PDB entry 6MWL | X-ray diffraction, 1.50 A resolution | chains A and B

== Chain A (and B) ==
Protein: Transcriptional regulator LasR
Source organism: Pseudomonas aeruginosa (strain UCBPP-PA14)
Notes: chain B of this document is another copy of the same molecule, construct and numbering; everything in this record applies to it too
UniProtKB: A0A0H2Z901 (A0A0H2Z901_PSEAB); residues -5 to 233 here correspond to UniProt positions 1-239 (UniProt number = residue number + 6)
Sequence (239 residues; row label = number of the first residue in the row; numbers below 1 keep their minus sign (Met-5 is residue -5)):
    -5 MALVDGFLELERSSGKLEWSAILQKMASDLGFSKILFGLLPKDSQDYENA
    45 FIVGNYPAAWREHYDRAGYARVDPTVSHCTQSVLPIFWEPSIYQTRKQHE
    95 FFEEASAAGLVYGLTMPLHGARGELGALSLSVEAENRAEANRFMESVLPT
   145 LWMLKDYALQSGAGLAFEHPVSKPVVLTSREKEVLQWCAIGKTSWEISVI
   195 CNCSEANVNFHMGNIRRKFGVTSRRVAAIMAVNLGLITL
Disordered / not traced: -5 to -1, 162-233 (chain B: -5 to 0, 162-233)
Ligand contacts: K5G (4-(3-bromophenoxy)-N-[(3S)-2-oxothiolan-3-yl]butanamide): Gly32, Leu33, Leu34, Tyr41, Ala44, Ile46, Tyr50, Trp54, Tyr58, Asp67, Thr69, Val70, Cys73, Trp82, Tyr87, Phe95, Ala99, Leu104, Thr109, Leu119, Gly120, Ala121, Ser123
Reported in the primary citation:
  - binding site for K5G: Leu33, Trp54
  - conformationally variable residues (side-chain flip): Arg55
  - mutagenesis - R55A, T69V, Y87F, A121W (15- to 1000-fold): decreased signaling in response to K5G

== Interface between chain A and chain B ==
Residue-residue contacts (39):
  Thr74(A) - Ala115(B)
  Gln75(A) - Ala115(B)
  Gln75(A) - Arg116(B)  hydrogen bond (backbone-side chain)
  Gln75(A) - Gln154(B)  hydrogen bond (backbone-side chain)
  Ser76(A) - Ala115(B)
  Ser76(A) - Gln154(B)
  Val77(A) - His113(B)
  Val77(A) - Asp150(B)
  Val77(A) - Leu153(B)  hydrophobic
  Val77(A) - Gln154(B)  hydrogen bond (backbone-side chain)
  Leu78(A) - Glu5(B)
  Leu78(A) - Asp150(B)
  Leu78(A) - Tyr151(B)  hydrophobic
  Leu78(A) - Gln154(B)
  His113(A) - Val77(B)
  His113(A) - His113(B)
  His113(A) - Ala115(B)
  Ala115(A) - Thr74(B)
  Ala115(A) - Gln75(B)
  Ala115(A) - Ser76(B)
  Ala115(A) - His113(B)
  Trp146(A) - Trp146(B)
  Trp146(A) - Met147(B)  hydrophobic
  Trp146(A) - Asp150(B)  hydrogen bond
  Trp146(A) - Tyr151(B)  hydrophobic
  Met147(A) - Pro143(B)  hydrophobic
  Met147(A) - Trp146(B)  hydrophobic
  Lys149(A) - Asp150(B)  salt bridge
  Asp150(A) - Val77(B)
  Asp150(A) - Leu78(B)
  Asp150(A) - Trp146(B)  hydrogen bond
  Asp150(A) - Lys149(B)  salt bridge
  Tyr151(A) - Leu78(B)
  Tyr151(A) - Trp146(B)  hydrophobic
  Leu153(A) - Val77(B)  hydrophobic
  Gln154(A) - Gln75(B)  hydrogen bond (side chain-backbone)
  Gln154(A) - Ser76(B)
  Gln154(A) - Val77(B)  hydrogen bond (side chain-backbone)
  Gln154(A) - Leu78(B)
Also at the interface, not in a pair above, chain A (17 interface residues in all): Cys73, Gly114, Pro143
Also at the interface, not in a pair above, chain B (19 interface residues in all): Cys73, Gly114

== Summary ==
17 residues of chain A and 19 residues of chain B are in contact; the contacts include 7 hydrogen bonds and 2
salt bridges. Polar contacts include Lys149(A)-Asp150(B), Gln75(A)-Arg116(B) and Gln75(A)-Gln154(B). The paper
reports a binding site for K5G at Leu33(A) and Trp54(A); R55A, T69V and Y87F of chain A, among others, reduce
signaling in response to K5G.
Chain A and chain B are both Transcriptional regulator LasR (Pseudomonas aeruginosa (strain UCBPP-PA14)); the
structure, LasR LBD:mBTL complex, was determined by X-ray diffraction (same publication as 6MWW, 6MWZ and
6MVM).
